Entry 7RUD (X-ray diffraction, 2.80 A resolution); this record covers chains A and C of the 4 polymer chains in the assembly.

[Chain A (and C)]
Molecule: Phospho-2-dehydro-3-deoxyheptonate aldolase, Phe-sensitive
From: Escherichia coli (strain K12)
Notes: EC 2.5.1.54; chain C of this document is another copy of the same molecule, construct and numbering; everything in this record applies to it too
UniProt: P0AB91 (AROG_ECOLI); residues 1-350 here = UniProt positions 1-350
Amino-acid sequence (351 residues; numbered 0 to 350; the number before each row is that of its first residue; numbering starts at 0):
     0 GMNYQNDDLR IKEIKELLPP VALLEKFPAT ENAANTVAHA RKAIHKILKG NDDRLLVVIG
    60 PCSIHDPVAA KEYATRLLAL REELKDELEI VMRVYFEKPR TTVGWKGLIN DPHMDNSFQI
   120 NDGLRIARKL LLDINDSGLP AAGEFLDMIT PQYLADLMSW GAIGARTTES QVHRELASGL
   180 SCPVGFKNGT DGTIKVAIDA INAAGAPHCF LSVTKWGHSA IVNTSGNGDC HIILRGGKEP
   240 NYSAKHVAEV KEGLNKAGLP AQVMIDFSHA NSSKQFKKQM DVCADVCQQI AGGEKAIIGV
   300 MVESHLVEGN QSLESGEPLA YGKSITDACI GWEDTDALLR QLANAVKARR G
Disordered / not traced: 0-4, 313-317 (chain C: 0-4, 313-315)
Differences from the reference sequence: expression tag (0)
Curated features (UniProtKB/Swiss-Prot):
  - modified residue: K244 (N6-acetyllysine)

[Chain A / chain C interface]
Residue-residue contacts (22; chain A residue first):
  E15(A) - W215(C)
  L16(A) - W215(C)  hydrogen bond (backbone-side chain)
  L17(A) - E24(C)
  L17(A) - W215(C)  hydrophobic
  P18(A) - P18(C)  hydrophobic
  P18(A) - V20(C)
  P18(A) - W215(C)
  V20(A) - L17(C)  hydrophobic
  V20(A) - P18(C)
  A21(A) - V20(C)
  A21(A) - A21(C)  hydrophobic
  E24(A) - L17(C)
  E24(A) - A21(C)
  E24(A) - K25(C)  hydrogen bond (backbone-side chain)
  E24(A) - R124(C)  salt bridge
  K25(A) - E24(C)  hydrogen bond (side chain-backbone)
  K25(A) - P27(C)
  R124(A) - E24(C)  salt bridge
  W215(A) - E15(C)
  W215(A) - L16(C)
  W215(A) - L17(C)  hydrophobic
  W215(A) - P18(C)
Interface residues without a listed pair, chain A (12 interface residues in all): P27, H217
Interface residues without a listed pair, chain C (12 interface residues in all): H217

[Summary]
Chain A and chain C each contribute 12 residues to their interface; the contacts include 3 hydrogen bonds and
2 salt bridges. Polar pairs include E24(A)-R124(C), L16(A)-W215(C) and E24(A)-K25(C).
Both chains are Phospho-2-dehydro-3-deoxyheptonate aldolase, Phe-sensitive (Escherichia coli (strain K12)).
Entry 7RUD (DAHP synthase complex with trifluoropyruvate oxime) was determined by X-ray diffraction, deposited
together with 7RUE.
